PDB entry 9DJT | X-ray diffraction, 2.95 A resolution | chains A and C of the 3 polymer chains in the assembly

Chain A:
Molecule: Protein cereblon
From: Homo sapiens
UniProtKB: Q96SW2 (CRBN_HUMAN); residue numbers follow UniProt; this construct covers 70-442
Sequence (373 residues; each row starts with the number of its first residue):
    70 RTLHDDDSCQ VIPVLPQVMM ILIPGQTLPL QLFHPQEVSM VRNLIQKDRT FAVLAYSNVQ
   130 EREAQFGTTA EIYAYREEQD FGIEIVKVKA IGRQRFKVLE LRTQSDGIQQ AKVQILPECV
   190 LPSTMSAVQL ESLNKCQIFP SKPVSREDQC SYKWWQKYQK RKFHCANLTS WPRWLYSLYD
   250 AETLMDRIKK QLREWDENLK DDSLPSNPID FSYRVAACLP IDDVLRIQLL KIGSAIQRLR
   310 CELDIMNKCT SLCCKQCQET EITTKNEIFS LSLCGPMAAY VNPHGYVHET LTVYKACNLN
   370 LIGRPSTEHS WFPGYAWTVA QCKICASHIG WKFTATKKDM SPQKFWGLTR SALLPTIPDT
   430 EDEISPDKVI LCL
Unresolved in the structure: 70-72, 126-132, 148-153, 211-219, 428-437
Metal / ion sites: Zn2+: C323, C326, C391, C394
Small-molecule neighbours: A1A5H ((3S)-3-(5-{[(4R)-6-ethyl-6-azaspiro[2.5]octan-4-yl]oxy}-1-oxo-1,3-dihydro-2H-isoindol-2-yl)piperidine-2,6-dione): V350, N351, P352, H353, E377, H378, S379, W380, W386, W400, F402
UniProt features mapped onto this chain:
  - binding site (Zn(2+)): C323, C326, C391, C394
  - binding site ((S)-thalidomide): H378, W380, W386
  - natural variant: C391 (C391R: In MRT2)
  - mutagenesis: Y384 (Y384A: Abolishes thalidomide-binding without affecting DCX protein ligase complex activity; when associated with A-386), W386 (W386A: Abolishes thalidomide-binding without affecting DCX protein ligase complex activity; when associated with A-384 ...), R419 to L442 (Fails to rescue increased BK channel activity and decreased probability of neurotransmission in a mouse hippocampal neuron model)

Chain C:
Molecule: Protein Wiz
From: Homo sapiens
UniProtKB: O95785 (WIZ_HUMAN); residues 867-895 here = UniProt positions 867-895
Sequence (30 residues; row label = number of the first residue in the row):
   866 SQSLTTCEVC GACFETRKGL SSHARSHLRQ
Unresolved in the structure: 866-867, 894-895
Sequence notes: expression tag (866)
Metal / ion sites: Zn2+: C872, C875, H888, H892
Small-molecule neighbours: A1A5H ((3S)-3-(5-{[(4R)-6-ethyl-6-azaspiro[2.5]octan-4-yl]oxy}-1-oxo-1,3-dihydro-2H-isoindol-2-yl)piperidine-2,6-dione): T871, C872, E873, V874, C875, G876
UniProt features mapped onto this chain:
  - zinc finger: T870 to H892 (C2H2-type 7)
  - cross-link: K883 (Glycyl lysine isopeptide (Lys-Gly) (interchain with G-Cter in SUMO2))

Chain A / chain C interface:
Contacting residue pairs (15):
  N351(A) with E873(C), hydrogen bond (side chain-backbone); V874(C), hydrogen bond (side chain-backbone)
  H353(A) with E873(C), salt bridge
  Y355(A) with E873(C); V874(C), hydrophobic
  H357(A) with V874(C), hydrogen bond (side chain-backbone)
  W386(A) with G876(C)
  V388(A) with C875(C), hydrophobic; A877(C), hydrophobic
  A395(A) with S891(C), hydrogen bond (backbone-side chain)
  S396(A) with S891(C)
  H397(A) with C875(C); S891(C); H892(C)
  W400(A) with C875(C), hydrogen bond (side chain-backbone)
Also at the interface, not in a pair above, chain A (11 interface residues in all): I371
Also at the interface, not in a pair above, chain C (8 interface residues in all): F879

In short:
11 residues of chain A and 8 residues of chain C are in contact; the contacts include 5 hydrogen bonds and 1
salt bridge. Polar contacts include H353(A)-E873(C), N351(A)-E873(C) and N351(A)-V874(C). Compound A1A5H is
bound between chain A and chain C.
Here chain A is Protein cereblon and chain C is Protein Wiz, both from Homo sapiens. Entry 9DJT (Ternary
complex structure of Cereblon-DDB1 bound to WIZ(ZF7) and the molecular glue WIZ-5) was determined by X-ray
diffraction together with 9DJX from the same study.
